PDB entry 6WJJ | electron microscopy, 3.80 A resolution | chains A and B of the 12 polymer chains in the assembly

== Chain A ==
Name: Protective antigen
Organism: Bacillus anthracis
UniProtKB: P13423 (PAG_BACAN); the construct has insertions or renumbered stretches relative to UniProt, so the offset changes along the chain: 1-162 = UniProt 33-194; 166-735 = UniProt 195-764
Sequence (735 residues; each row starts with the number of its first residue):
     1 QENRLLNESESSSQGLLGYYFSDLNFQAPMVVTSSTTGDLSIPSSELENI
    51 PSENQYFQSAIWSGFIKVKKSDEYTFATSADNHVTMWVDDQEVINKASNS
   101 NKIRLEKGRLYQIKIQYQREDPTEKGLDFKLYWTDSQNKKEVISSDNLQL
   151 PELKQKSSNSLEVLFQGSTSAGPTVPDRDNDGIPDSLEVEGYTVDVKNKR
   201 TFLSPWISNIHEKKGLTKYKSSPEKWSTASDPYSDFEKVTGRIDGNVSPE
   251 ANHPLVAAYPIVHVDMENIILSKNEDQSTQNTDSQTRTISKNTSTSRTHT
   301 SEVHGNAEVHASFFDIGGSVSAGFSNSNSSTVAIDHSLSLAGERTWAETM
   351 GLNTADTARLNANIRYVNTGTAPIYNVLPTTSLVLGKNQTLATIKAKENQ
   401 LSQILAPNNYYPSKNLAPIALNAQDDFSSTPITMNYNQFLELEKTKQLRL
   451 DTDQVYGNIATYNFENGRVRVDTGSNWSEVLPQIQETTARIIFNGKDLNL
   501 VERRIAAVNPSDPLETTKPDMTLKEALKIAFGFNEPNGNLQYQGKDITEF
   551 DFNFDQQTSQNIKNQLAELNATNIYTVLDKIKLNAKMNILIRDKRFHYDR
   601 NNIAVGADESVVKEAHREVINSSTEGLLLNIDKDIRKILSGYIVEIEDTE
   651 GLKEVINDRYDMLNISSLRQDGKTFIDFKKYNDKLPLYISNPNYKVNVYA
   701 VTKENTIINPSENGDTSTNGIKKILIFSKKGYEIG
Disordered / not traced: 1-173, 276-285, 302-325, 340-344
Construct notes: conflict D121 (Asn153 in P13423), L161 (Arg193 in P13423), E162 (Lys194 in P13423), Q166 (Lys195 in P13423), G167 (Arg196 in P13423); insertion (163-165); engineered mutation G245 (Lys274 in P13423), N252 (Arg281 in P13423)
Curated features (UniProtKB/Swiss-Prot):
  - region: F202 to I210 (Alpha-clamp)
  - binding site (Ca(2+)): D177, D179, D181, I183, E188, S222, K225, D235
  - site: R178 (Alpha-clamp), L187 (Alpha-clamp), F236 (Alpha-clamp), F314, D315 (Cleavage), F427 (Phi-clamp), F464 (Alpha-clamp), D683 (Essential for binding to cell receptor)

== Chain B ==
Name: Protective antigen
Organism: Bacillus anthracis
UniProtKB: P13423 (PAG_BACAN); the construct has insertions or renumbered stretches relative to UniProt, so the offset changes along the chain: 1-162 = UniProt 33-194; 166-735 = UniProt 195-764
Sequence (735 residues; numbered 1 to 735; the number before each row is that of its first residue):
     1 QENRLLNESESSSQGLLGYYFSDLNFQAPMVVTSSTTGDLSIPSSELENI
    51 PSENQYFQSAIWSGFIKVKKSDEYTFATSADNHVTMWVDDQEVINKASNS
   101 NKIRLEKGRLYQIKIQYQRENPTEKGLDFKLYWTDSQNKKEVISSDNLQL
   151 PELKQKSSNSLEVLFQGSTSAGPTVPDRDNDGIPDSLEVEGYTVDVKNKR
   201 TFLSPWISNIHEKKGLTKYKSSPEKWSTASDPYSDFEKVTGRIDKNVSPE
   251 ARHPLVAAYPIVHVDMENIILSKNEDQSTQNTDSQTRTISKNTSTSRTHT
   301 SEVHGNAEVHASFFDIGGSVSAGFSNSNSSTVAIDHSLSLAGERTWAETM
   351 GLNTADTARLNANIRYVNTGTAPIYNVLPTTSLVLGKNQTLATIKAKENQ
   401 LSQILAPNNYYPSKNLAPIALNAQDDFSSTPITMNYNQFLELEKTKQLRL
   451 DTDQVYGNIATYNFENGRVRVDTGSNWSEVLPQIQETTARIIFNGKDLNL
   501 VERRIAAVNPSKPLETTKPDMTLKEALKIAFGFNEPNGNLQYQGKDITEF
   551 DFNFDQQTSQNIKNQLAELNATNIYTVLDKIKLNAKMNILIRDKRFHYDR
   601 NNIAVGADESVVKEAHREVINSSTEGLLLNIDKDIRKILSGYIVEIEDTE
   651 GLKEVINDRYDMLNISSLRQDGKTFIDFKKYNDKLPLYISNPNYKVNVYA
   701 VTKENTIINPSENGDTSTNGIKKILIFSKKGYEIG
Disordered / not traced: 1-173, 275-285, 302-324, 340-344
Construct notes: conflict L161 (Arg193 in P13423), E162 (Lys194 in P13423), Q166 (Lys195 in P13423), G167 (Arg196 in P13423); insertion (163-165); engineered mutation K512 (Asp541 in P13423)
Curated features (UniProtKB/Swiss-Prot):
  - region: F202 to I210 (Alpha-clamp)
  - binding site (Ca(2+)): D177, D179, D181, I183, E188, S222, K225, D235
  - site: R178 (Alpha-clamp), L187 (Alpha-clamp), F236 (Alpha-clamp), F314, D315 (Cleavage), F427 (Phi-clamp), F464 (Alpha-clamp), D683 (Essential for binding to cell receptor)

== How chain A and chain B interact ==
Pairs across the interface (43; chain A residue first):
  R178(A) with R200(B); T201(B), hydrogen bond (side chain-backbone)
  D185(A) with R200(B)
  S186(A) with R200(B)
  V189(A) with K199(B); R200(B)
  P223(A) with K199(B)
  E224(A) with T201(B), hydrogen bond
  W226(A) with N466(B)
  T390(A) with Q424(B)
  T393(A) with D425(B)
  R449(A) with N415(B)
  D451(A) with L416(B)
  V455(A) with S402(B)
  G474(A) with R470(B), hydrogen bond (backbone-side chain)
  S475(A) with R468(B), hydrogen bond
  E479(A) with V469(B); R470(B), salt bridge; V471(B), hydrogen bond (side chain-backbone)
  P482(A) with N246(B); I404(B), hydrophobic
  Q483(A) with D244(B), hydrogen bond; K245(B); V469(B)
  E486(A) with N246(B)
  T487(A) with K245(B)
  D512(A) with G241(B); K245(B), salt bridge; R252(B), salt bridge
  P513(A) with V194(B), hydrophobic; V196(B); T201(B); V239(B); T240(B)
  L514(A) with T240(B), hydrogen bond (backbone-backbone); R242(B); K245(B)
  E515(A) with K245(B), salt bridge
  T516(A) with V196(B); K199(B)
  T517(A) with K199(B), hydrogen bond (side chain-backbone)
  K518(A) with K199(B), hydrogen bond (backbone-side chain)
  D520(A) with K199(B), salt bridge
Other interface residues (no listed pair), chain A (32 interface residues in all): D179, P232, N388, T430, Q438
Other interface residues (no listed pair), chain B (30 interface residues in all): N198, Y375, A417, P418, E465, G467

== Overview ==
32 residues of chain A and 30 residues of chain B are in contact, with 9 hydrogen bonds and 5 salt bridges.
Polar pairs include E479(A)-R470(B), D512(A)-K245(B) and D512(A)-R252(B). UniProt lists 8 Ca2+-binding
residues on chain A; 8 Ca2+-binding residues on chain B.
Chain A is Protective antigen and chain B is Protective antigen, both from Bacillus anthracis; the structure,
Anthrax octamer prechannel bound to full-length lethal factor, was determined by electron microscopy together
with 6VRA from the same study.
